Entry 5K9O (X-ray diffraction, 3.39 A resolution); this record covers chains H and L of the 6 polymer chains in the assembly.

== Chain H ==
Protein: 31.b.09 Heavy Fv
From: Homo sapiens
Sequence (227 residues; numbered 1 to 227; the number before each row is that of its first residue):
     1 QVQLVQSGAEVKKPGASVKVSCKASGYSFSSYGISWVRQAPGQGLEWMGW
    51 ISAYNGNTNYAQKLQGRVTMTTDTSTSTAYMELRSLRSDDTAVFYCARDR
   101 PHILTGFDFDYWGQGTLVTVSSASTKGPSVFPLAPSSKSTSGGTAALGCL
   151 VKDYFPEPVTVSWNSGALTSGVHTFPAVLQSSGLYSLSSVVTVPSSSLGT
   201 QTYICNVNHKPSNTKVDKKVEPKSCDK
Unresolved in the structure: 120-123, 226-227
Disulfides: Cys22-Cys96, Cys149-Cys205

== Chain L ==
Protein: 31.b.09 Light Fv
From: Homo sapiens
Sequence (219 residues; numbered 1 to 219; the number before each row is that of its first residue):
     1 DVVMTQSPVSLPVTLGQPASISCRSSQGLVYIDGNTYLNWFQQRPGQSPR
    51 RLIYNVFTRDSGVPDRFSGSGSGTDFTLKITTVEAEDVGVYYCMQGTHWP
   101 YTFGQGTKVEIKRTVAAPSVFIFPPSDEQLKSGTASVVCLLNNFYPREAK
   151 VQWKVDNALQSGNSQESVTEQDSKDSTYSLSSTLTLSKADYEKHKVYACE
   201 VTHQGLRSPVTKSFNRGEC
Unresolved in the structure: 112-113
Disulfides: Cys23-Cys93, Cys139-Cys199

== Chain H / chain L interface ==
Pairs across the interface - 72 pairs, chain H then chain L:
  Gln39(H) with Gln43(L), hydrogen bond
  Leu45(H) with Tyr92(L); Phe103(L)
  Glu46(H) with Phe103(L)
  Trp47(H) with Trp99(L); Tyr101(L), hydrophobic; Phe103(L)
  Asn59(H) with Trp99(L)
  Tyr95(H) with Gln43(L); Gln47(L); Ser48(L)
  Asp99(H) with Tyr101(L), hydrogen bond
  Arg100(H) with Trp99(L)
  Ile103(H) with Tyr31(L), hydrogen bond (backbone-side chain)
  Leu104(H) with Tyr31(L)
  Thr105(H) with Tyr31(L)
  Gly106(H) with Asn35(L)
  Phe107(H) with Tyr31(L); Asn35(L); Leu38(L), hydrophobic; Gln95(L); Thr97(L); Trp99(L), hydrophobic
  Asp108(H) with Arg51(L)
  Phe109(H) with Leu38(L), hydrophobic; Arg51(L); Tyr101(L), hydrophobic
  Asp110(H) with Arg51(L), salt bridge
  Trp112(H) with Ser48(L); Pro49(L)
  Gly113(H) with Ser48(L), hydrogen bond (backbone-side chain)
  Gln114(H) with Ser48(L), hydrogen bond (backbone-side chain)
  Val130(H) with Glu128(L)
  Phe131(H) with Ser126(L); Glu128(L); Gln129(L)
  Pro132(H) with Ser126(L); Glu128(L)
  Leu133(H) with Phe123(L)
  Ala134(H) with Phe123(L)
  Pro135(H) with Phe123(L), hydrophobic
  Thr140(H) with Phe121(L)
  Ala146(H) with Phe121(L), hydrophobic; Phe123(L)
  Leu147(H) with Phe123(L), hydrophobic
  Leu150(H) with Ser136(L)
  Lys152(H) with Gln129(L); Ser136(L), hydrogen bond; Thr185(L)
  His173(H) with Asn142(L), hydrogen bond; Asn143(L), hydrogen bond; Asp172(L); Ser179(L), hydrogen bond
  Thr174(H) with Thr169(L)
  Phe175(H) with Leu140(L), hydrophobic; Ser167(L); Thr169(L); Ser179(L); Leu180(L), hydrophobic; Ser181(L)
  Pro176(H) with Ser167(L), hydrogen bond (backbone-side chain); Val168(L)
  Val178(H) with Gln165(L); Glu166(L); Ser167(L)
  Leu179(H) with Gln165(L), hydrogen bond (backbone-side chain)
  Gln180(H) with Gln165(L)
  Val190(H) with Leu140(L), hydrophobic
  Thr192(H) with Asn142(L)
  Lys218(H) with Glu128(L), salt bridge
  Lys223(H) with Cys219(L)
  Cys225(H) with Cys219(L), disulfide
Interface residues without a listed pair, chain H (49 interface residues in all): Ser35, Val37, Gln43, Gly44, Lys63, Thr144, Ser188
Interface residues without a listed pair, chain L (41 interface residues in all): Asp1, Phe41, Asp60, Gly104, Pro124, Val138, Thr183
Disulfides between the chains: Cys225(H)-Cys219(L)

== Summary ==
49 residues of chain H and 41 residues of chain L are in contact; the contacts include 1 disulfide bond, 11
hydrogen bonds and 2 salt bridges. Among the polar pairs are Asp110(H)-Arg51(L), Lys218(H)-Glu128(L) and
Gln39(H)-Gln43(L).
Here chain H is 31.b.09 Heavy Fv and chain L is 31.b.09 Light Fv, both from Homo sapiens. Entry 5K9O (Crystal
structure of multidonor HV1-18+HD3-9 class broadly neutralizing Influenza A antibody 31.b.09 in complex with
Hemagglutinin ...) was determined by X-ray diffraction together with 5K9Q from the same study.
